PDB entry 8VB0 | electron microscopy, 3.04 A resolution | chains B and C of the 14 polymer chains in the assembly

== Chain B (and C) ==
Protein: Major capsid protein (gp38)
Organism: Pectobacterium phage PhiM1
Notes: chain C of this document is another copy of the same molecule, construct and numbering; everything in this record applies to it too
UniProt: A0A1P7WG08 (A0A1P7WG08_9CAUD); numbering as in UniProt (aligned over 1-327)
Amino-acid sequence (327 residues; numbered 1 to 327; the number before each row is that of its first residue):
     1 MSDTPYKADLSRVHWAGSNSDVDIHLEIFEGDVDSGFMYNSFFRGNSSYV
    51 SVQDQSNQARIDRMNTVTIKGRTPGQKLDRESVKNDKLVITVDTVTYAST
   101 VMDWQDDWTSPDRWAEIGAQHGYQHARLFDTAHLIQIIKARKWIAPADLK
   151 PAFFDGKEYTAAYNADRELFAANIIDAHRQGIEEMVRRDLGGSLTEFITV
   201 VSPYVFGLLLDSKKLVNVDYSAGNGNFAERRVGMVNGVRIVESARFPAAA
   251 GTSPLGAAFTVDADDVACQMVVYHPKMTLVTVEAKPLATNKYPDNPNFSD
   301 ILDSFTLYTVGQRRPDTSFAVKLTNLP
Disordered / not traced: 1

== How chain B and chain C interact ==
Pairs across the interface (76; chain B residue first):
  D23(B) - Q58(C)  hydrogen bond
  H25(B) - S56(C)
  H25(B) - N57(C)
  H25(B) - Q58(C)
  L26(B) - S56(C)  hydrogen bond (backbone-side chain)
  E27(B) - Q58(C)
  E27(B) - R60(C)  salt bridge
  E27(B) - K87(C)  salt bridge
  E27(B) - V89(C)
  I28(B) - Q58(C)
  I28(B) - A59(C)
  I28(B) - R60(C)  hydrogen bond (backbone-backbone)
  F29(B) - R60(C)
  E30(B) - V50(C)
  D32(B) - I61(C)
  D32(B) - D62(C)  hydrogen bond (backbone-backbone)
  V33(B) - D62(C)
  D34(B) - D62(C)  hydrogen bond (backbone-backbone)
  D34(B) - R63(C)
  D34(B) - M64(C)  hydrogen bond (backbone-backbone)
  D34(B) - F153(C)
  S35(B) - M64(C)
  S35(B) - N65(C)  hydrogen bond (side chain-backbone)
  S35(B) - R314(C)  hydrogen bond (backbone-side chain)
  F37(B) - L190(C)  hydrophobic
  F37(B) - R314(C)
  M38(B) - D189(C)
  Y39(B) - D189(C)
  V95(B) - K70(C)
  V95(B) - G71(C)
  V95(B) - R72(C)  hydrogen bond (backbone-backbone)
  T96(B) - K70(C)
  Y97(B) - I69(C)
  Y97(B) - K70(C)  hydrogen bond (backbone-backbone)
  Y97(B) - G71(C)
  Y97(B) - R72(C)
  Y97(B) - L78(C)  hydrophobic
  Y97(B) - D79(C)  hydrogen bond (side chain-backbone)
  S99(B) - D79(C)
  S99(B) - R80(C)  hydrogen bond
  S99(B) - E81(C)
  V101(B) - R80(C)
  R113(B) - M64(C)
  E116(B) - M64(C)
  Q120(B) - T66(C)  hydrogen bond
  H121(B) - V67(C)
  Q124(B) - T66(C)
  Q124(B) - V67(C)  hydrogen bond (side chain-backbone)
  Q124(B) - I69(C)
  H125(B) - I69(C)
  R127(B) - D189(C)  salt bridge
  L128(B) - I69(C)  hydrophobic
  R167(B) - R179(C)
  E168(B) - K214(C)  salt bridge
  Y204(B) - E183(C)
  D211(B) - K214(C)  hydrogen bond (backbone-side chain)
  K213(B) - Y220(C)
  V216(B) - D219(C)
  N217(B) - D219(C)
  N217(B) - Y220(C)
  V218(B) - D219(C)  hydrogen bond (backbone-backbone)
  N226(B) - Y220(C)
  N226(B) - S221(C)
  F227(B) - K214(C)
  F227(B) - Y220(C)  hydrogen bond (backbone-backbone)
  A228(B) - S221(C)
  A228(B) - N224(C)
  A228(B) - M234(C)
  A228(B) - V235(C)
  A228(B) - N236(C)  hydrogen bond (backbone-backbone)
  A228(B) - G237(C)  hydrogen bond (backbone-backbone)
  E229(B) - M234(C)
  R245(B) - D189(C)  salt bridge
  P254(B) - G71(C)
  Y292(B) - R80(C)
  I301(B) - R80(C)
Interface residues without a listed pair, chain B (55 interface residues in all): G36, T94, A98, I117, P203, S212, D219, G225, R230, E242, A244, D303
Interface residues without a listed pair, chain C (51 interface residues in all): V52, Q55, T68, K77, A152, F154, D176, V186, R187, L215, A222, R313, T317

== Summary ==
The interface between chain B and chain C involves 55 residues on one side and 51 on the other; the contacts
include 19 hydrogen bonds and 5 salt bridges. Polar pairs include E27(B)-R60(C), E27(B)-K87(C) and
R127(B)-D189(C).
Both chains are Major capsid protein (gp38) (Pectobacterium phage PhiM1). Entry 8VB0 (Asymmetric unit of
bacteriophage PhiM1 mature capsid) was determined by electron microscopy, deposited together with 8VB2, 8VB4
and 8VBX.
